Entry 8T56 (electron microscopy, 2.80 A resolution); this record covers chains D and E of the 10 polymer chains in the assembly.

Chain D (and E):
Name: NSPr peptide
Notes: chain E of this document is another copy of the same molecule, construct and numbering; everything in this record applies to it too
Chain sequence (37 residues; numbered 1 to 37; the number before each row is that of its first residue):
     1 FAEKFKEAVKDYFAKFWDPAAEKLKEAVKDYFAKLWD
Not modelled in the structure: 37

Interface between chain D and chain E:
Residue-residue contacts (8):
  Lys4(D) with Phe16(E)
  Glu7(D) with Tyr12(E)
  Ala8(D) with Tyr12(E), hydrogen bond (backbone-side chain)
  Asp11(D) with Tyr12(E), hydrogen bond
  Tyr12(D) with Phe5(E), hydrophobic
  Phe16(D) with Phe5(E), hydrophobic; Ala8(E), hydrophobic
  Lys23(D) with Phe1(E)
Other interface residues (no listed pair), chain D (9 interface residues in all): Pro19, Ala20

Overview:
9 residues of chain D and 5 residues of chain E are in contact, with 2 hydrogen bonds. Polar pairs include
Ala8(D)-Tyr12(E) and Asp11(D)-Tyr12(E).
Both chains are NSPr peptide. Entry 8T56 (Structure of mechanically activated ion channel OSCA1.2 in
peptidiscs) was determined by electron microscopy together with 8T57 from the same study.
